PDB entry 3O3A | X-ray diffraction, 1.80 A resolution | chains A and C of the 3 polymer chains in the assembly

[Chain A]
Molecule: HLA class I histocompatibility antigen, A-2 alpha chain
From: Homo sapiens
Reference sequence: P01892 (1A02_HUMAN); residues 1-275 here correspond to UniProt positions 25-299 (UniProt number = residue number + 24)
Chain sequence (275 residues; each row starts with the number of its first residue):
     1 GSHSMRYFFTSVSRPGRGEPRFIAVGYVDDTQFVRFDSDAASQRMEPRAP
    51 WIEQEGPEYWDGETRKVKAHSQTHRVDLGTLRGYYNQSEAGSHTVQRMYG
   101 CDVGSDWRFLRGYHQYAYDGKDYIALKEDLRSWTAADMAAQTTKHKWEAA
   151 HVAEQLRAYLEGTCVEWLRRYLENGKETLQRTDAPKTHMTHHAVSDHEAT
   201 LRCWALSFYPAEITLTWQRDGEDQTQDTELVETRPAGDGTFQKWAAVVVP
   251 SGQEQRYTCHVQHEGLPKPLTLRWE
Disulfides: Cys101-Cys164, Cys203-Cys259
From the paper describing this entry:
  - conformationally variable residues (side-chain flip): Lys66

[Chain C]
Molecule: Peptidomimetic ELA-1
Chain sequence (8 residues; numbered 1 to 8; the number before each row is that of its first residue):
     1 XLAXXLTV
Modified positions: BAL (beta-alanine) at position 1; GIC (N-(2-aminoethyl)-N-(1H-indol-3-ylacetyl)glycine) at position 4; 3AZ (3-(aminomethyl)benzoic acid) at position 5

[Chain A / chain C interface]
Contacting residue pairs (38; chain A residue first):
  Tyr7(A) with BAL_1(C); Leu2(C)
  Phe9(A) with Leu2(C), hydrophobic
  Met45(A) with Leu2(C), hydrophobic
  Glu63(A) with BAL_1(C), hydrogen bond (side chain-backbone); Leu2(C), hydrogen bond (side chain-backbone)
  Lys66(A) with Leu2(C); Ala3(C)
  Val67(A) with Leu2(C)
  Ala69(A) with GIC_4(C); 3AZ_5(C)
  His70(A) with Ala3(C); GIC_4(C)
  Thr73(A) with 3AZ_5(C); Leu6(C), hydrogen bond (side chain-backbone); Thr7(C)
  Val76(A) with Thr7(C)
  Asp77(A) with Thr7(C); Val8(C), hydrogen bond (side chain-backbone)
  Thr80(A) with Val8(C)
  Leu81(A) with Val8(C), hydrophobic
  Tyr84(A) with Val8(C), hydrogen bond (side chain-backbone)
  Arg97(A) with Leu6(C)
  Tyr99(A) with Leu2(C); Ala3(C), hydrogen bond (side chain-backbone)
  His114(A) with Leu6(C)
  Tyr116(A) with Leu6(C)
  Thr143(A) with Val8(C), hydrogen bond (side chain-backbone)
  Trp147(A) with Leu6(C); Thr7(C), hydrogen bond (side chain-backbone); Val8(C), hydrophobic
  Val152(A) with Leu6(C), hydrophobic
  Gln155(A) with GIC_4(C)
  Leu156(A) with GIC_4(C)
  Tyr159(A) with BAL_1(C), hydrogen bond (side chain-backbone); Leu2(C); Ala3(C)
  Trp167(A) with BAL_1(C)
Also at the interface, not in a pair above, chain A (30 interface residues in all): Met5, Tyr123, Lys146, Thr163, Tyr171

[Overview]
Chain A and chain C form an interface of 30 and 8 residues respectively; the contacts include 9 hydrogen
bonds. Polar contacts include Glu63(A)-BAL_1(C), Glu63(A)-Leu2(C) and Thr73(A)-Leu6(C). From the paper:
conformational variability at Lys66(A).
Chain A is HLA class I histocompatibility antigen, A-2 alpha chain (Homo sapiens) and chain C is
Peptidomimetic ELA-1; the structure, Human Class I MHC HLA-A2 in complex with the Peptidomimetic ELA-1, was
determined by X-ray diffraction (same publication as 3O3B, 3O3D and 3O3E).
